2H8N - chains A and C of the 4 polymer chains in the assembly; structure by X-ray diffraction, 2.60 A resolution.

# Chain A (and C)
Protein: Histone deacetylase 4
From: Homo sapiens
Notes: fragment: N-terminal glutamine-rich Domain, residues 62-129; chain C of this document is another copy of the same molecule, construct and numbering; everything in this record applies to it too
UniProtKB: P56524 (HDAC4_HUMAN); numbering as in UniProt (aligned over 62-153)
Sequence (112 residues; numbered 42 to 153; the number before each row is that of its first residue):
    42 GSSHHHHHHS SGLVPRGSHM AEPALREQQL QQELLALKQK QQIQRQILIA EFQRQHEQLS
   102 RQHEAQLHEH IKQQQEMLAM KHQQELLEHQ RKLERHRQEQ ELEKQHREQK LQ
Unresolved in the structure: 42-61, 130-153
Differences from the reference sequence: cloning artifact (42-44, 51-61); expression tag (45-50)
What the authors report for this chain:
  - self-association interface (contacts with another copy of this molecule); pairs are residue here / residue on that copy: Leu71-His111, Leu71-Gln114, Leu75-His111, Lys79-Glu105, Gln82-Gln107 (hydrogen bond), Gln83-Arg102 (hydrogen bond), Arg86-His104, Arg86-Glu98, Glu92-Gln96 (hydrogen bond), Phe93-Phe93 (hydrophobic contact), Gln115-Leu71, Gln115-Ile112 (hydrophobic contact), Met118-Leu71, Leu119-Gln116 (hydrophobic contact), Leu71, Leu78, Leu89, Ile90, His97, His111, Met118
  - contacts within the chain: Arg67-Gln70 (hydrogen bond), Glu68-Gln72 (hydrogen bond), Gln69-Gln73 (hydrogen bond), Gln70-Glu74 (hydrogen bond)
  - mutagenesis - F93D: unchanged stability
  - mutagenesis - F93D: decreased signaling
  - mutagenesis - H97F: unchanged signaling

# Chain A / chain C interface
Contacting residue pairs (41):
  Pro64(A) with Lys122(C)
  Ala65(A) with Lys122(C)
  Arg67(A) with Met118(C)
  Glu68(A) with Met118(C); Lys122(C), salt bridge
  Leu71(A) with His111(C); Gln114(C); Gln115(C); Met118(C), hydrophobic
  Leu75(A) with His111(C)
  Leu78(A) with Gln107(C)
  Gln82(A) with His104(C), hydrogen bond (side chain-backbone); Gln107(C)
  Gln85(A) with Leu100(C); His104(C)
  Leu89(A) with Phe93(C), hydrophobic; Gln96(C); His97(C)
  Ile90(A) with Phe93(C), hydrophobic
  Glu92(A) with Gln96(C), hydrogen bond
  Phe93(A) with Leu89(C), hydrophobic; Ile90(C), hydrophobic; Phe93(C), hydrophobic
  Gln96(A) with Leu89(C); Glu92(C), hydrogen bond; Gln96(C)
  His97(A) with Leu89(C)
  Leu100(A) with Gln85(C)
  His104(A) with Gln82(C), hydrogen bond (backbone-side chain); Gln85(C)
  Gln107(A) with Leu78(C); Gln82(C)
  His111(A) with Leu71(C); Leu75(C)
  Gln114(A) with Leu71(C)
  Gln115(A) with Leu71(C)
  Met118(A) with Arg67(C); Glu68(C); Leu71(C), hydrophobic
  Lys122(A) with Pro64(C); Ala65(C)
Other interface residues (no listed pair), chain A (26 interface residues in all): Lys81, Arg86, Leu108
Other interface residues (no listed pair), chain C (26 interface residues in all): Lys81, Arg86, Leu108

# Summary
Chain A and chain C each contribute 26 residues to their interface, with 4 hydrogen bonds and 1 salt bridge.
Polar pairs include Glu68(A)-Lys122(C), Gln82(A)-His104(C) and Glu92(A)-Gln96(C). The paper reports that F93D
of chain A reduces signaling; a self-association interface involving Leu71(A), Leu75(A) and Leu78(A) among
others.
Chain A and chain C are both Histone deacetylase 4 (Homo sapiens); the structure, Structure of a
glutamine-rich domain from histone deacetylase 4, was determined by X-ray diffraction together with 2O94 from
the same study.
